PDB entry 4PIS | X-ray diffraction, 2.10 A resolution | chains A and B

== Chain A ==
Molecule: Protease
Organism: Human adenovirus 8
UniProtKB: B9A5C1 (B9A5C1_ADE08); residues 1-204 here correspond to UniProt positions 2-205 (UniProt number = residue number + 1)
Sequence (204 residues; each row starts with the number of its first residue):
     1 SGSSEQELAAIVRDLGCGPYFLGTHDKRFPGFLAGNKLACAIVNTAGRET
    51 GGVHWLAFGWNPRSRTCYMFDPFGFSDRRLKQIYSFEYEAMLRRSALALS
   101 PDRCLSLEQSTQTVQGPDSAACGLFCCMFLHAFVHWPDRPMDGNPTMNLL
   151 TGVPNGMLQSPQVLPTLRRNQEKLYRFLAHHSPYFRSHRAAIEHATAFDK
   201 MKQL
Covalent attachments: compound 3FU linked to Cys122
Ligand contacts: 3FU (N~2~-[(2R)-2-(3,5-dichlorophenyl)-2-(dimethylamino)acetyl]-N-({2-[(Z)-iminomethyl]pyrimidin-4-yl}methyl)-L-isoleucinamide): Ser1, Gly2, Ser3, Ser4, Glu5, Thr24, His25, Asp26, Asn44, Ala46, Gly47, Arg48, Gly51, Gly52, Val53, His54, Trp55, Gln115, Ser119, Ala120, Ala121, Met201

== Chain B ==
Molecule: PVI
UniProtKB: B9A5B9 (B9A5B9_ADE08); residues 300-310 here correspond to UniProt positions 223-233 (UniProt number = residue number - 77)
Sequence (11 residues; numbered 300 to 310; the number before each row is that of its first residue):
   300 GVKSLKRRRCY

== Chain A / chain B interface ==
Pairs across the interface (42; chain A residue first):
  Thr66(A) - Lys305(B)
  Glu89(A) - Arg308(B)  salt bridge
  Glu89(A) - Tyr310(B)  hydrogen bond
  Leu92(A) - Tyr310(B)
  Arg93(A) - Tyr310(B)
  Ala96(A) - Tyr310(B)  hydrophobic
  Asp102(A) - Arg307(B)  salt bridge
  Arg103(A) - Cys309(B)
  Arg103(A) - Tyr310(B)  hydrogen bond (side chain-backbone)
  Cys104(A) - Arg307(B)
  Cys104(A) - Arg308(B)
  Cys104(A) - Cys309(B)  disulfide
  Leu105(A) - Arg306(B)
  Leu105(A) - Arg307(B)
  Leu105(A) - Arg308(B)  hydrogen bond (backbone-backbone)
  Ser106(A) - Lys305(B)
  Ser106(A) - Arg306(B)
  Leu107(A) - Leu304(B)
  Leu107(A) - Lys305(B)
  Leu107(A) - Arg306(B)  hydrogen bond (backbone-backbone)
  Glu108(A) - Ser303(B)  hydrogen bond
  Glu108(A) - Leu304(B)
  Glu108(A) - Lys305(B)  salt bridge
  Gln109(A) - Ser303(B)
  Gln109(A) - Leu304(B)  hydrogen bond (backbone-backbone)
  Gln109(A) - Arg306(B)
  Ser110(A) - Val301(B)
  Ser110(A) - Lys302(B)
  Thr111(A) - Lys302(B)  hydrogen bond (backbone-backbone)
  Thr111(A) - Leu304(B)
  Gln112(A) - Gly300(B)
  Gln112(A) - Val301(B)
  Gln112(A) - Lys302(B)  hydrogen bond (side chain-backbone)
  Val114(A) - Val301(B)  hydrophobic
  Met141(A) - Gly300(B)
  Met141(A) - Val301(B)  hydrogen bond (backbone-backbone)
  Asp142(A) - Gly300(B)  hydrogen bond (side chain-backbone)
  Asp142(A) - Val301(B)
  Met147(A) - Gly300(B)  hydrogen bond (backbone-backbone)
  Leu150(A) - Gly300(B)  hydrogen bond (backbone-backbone)
  Gly152(A) - Gly300(B)  hydrogen bond (backbone-backbone)
  Gly152(A) - Val301(B)
Also at the interface, not in a pair above, chain A (26 interface residues in all): Phe70, Asp77, Asn148, Thr151
Cross-chain cystine bridges: Cys104(A)-Cys309(B)

== Summary ==
Chain A and chain B form an interface of 26 and 11 residues respectively, with 1 disulfide bond, 13 hydrogen
bonds and 3 salt bridges. Polar contacts include Glu89(A)-Arg308(B), Asp102(A)-Arg307(B) and
Glu108(A)-Lys305(B). Compound 3FU is covalently linked to Cys122(A).
Here chain A is Protease (Human adenovirus 8) and chain B is PVI. Entry 4PIS (Crystal structure of human
adenovirus 8 protease in complex with a nitrile inhibitor) was determined by X-ray diffraction together with
4PIQ from the same study.
